PDB entry 7TIB | electron microscopy, 3.40 A resolution | chains C and F of the 10 polymer chains in the assembly

Chain C:
Name: Replication factor C subunit 3
Organism: Saccharomyces cerevisiae
UniProtKB: P38629 (RFC3_YEAST); residues 1-340 here = UniProt positions 1-340
Sequence (340 residues; numbered 1 to 340; the number before each row is that of its first residue):
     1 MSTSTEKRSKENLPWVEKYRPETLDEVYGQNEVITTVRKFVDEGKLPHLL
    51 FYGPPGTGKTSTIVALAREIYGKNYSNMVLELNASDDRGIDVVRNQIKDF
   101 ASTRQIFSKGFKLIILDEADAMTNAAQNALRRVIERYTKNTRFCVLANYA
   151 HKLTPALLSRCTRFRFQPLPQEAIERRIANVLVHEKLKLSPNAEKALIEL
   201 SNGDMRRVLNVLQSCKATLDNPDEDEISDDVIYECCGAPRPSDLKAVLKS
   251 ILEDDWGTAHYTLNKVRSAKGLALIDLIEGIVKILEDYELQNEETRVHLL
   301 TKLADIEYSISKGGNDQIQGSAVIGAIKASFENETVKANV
Unresolved in the structure: 1-8, 336-340
Bound ions: Mg2+: Thr60 (together with ATP-gamma-S)
Residues lining bound ligands:
  - ATP-gamma-S (AGS; phosphothiophosphoric acid-adenylate ester), molecule 1: Val16, Tyr19, Arg20, Pro21, Glu26, Val27, Tyr28, Pro54, Pro55, Gly56, Thr57, Gly58, Lys59, Thr60, Ser61, Asn148, Leu169, Arg177, Met205, Arg206, Leu209
  - ATP-gamma-S (AGS), molecule 2: Arg131, Glu135, Ala156, Arg160
Swiss-Prot annotation at these positions:
  - binding site (ATP): Val16 to Tyr19, Arg20, Tyr28, Gly53 to Ser61, Asn148, Arg206
  - modified residue: Ser2 (N-acetylserine)

Chain F:
Name: Proliferating cell nuclear antigen
Organism: Saccharomyces cerevisiae
UniProtKB: P15873 (PCNA_YEAST); residue numbers follow UniProt; this construct covers 1-258
Sequence (264 residues; numbered -5 to 258; the number before each row is that of its first residue; numbers below 1 keep their minus sign (Gly-5 is residue -5)):
    -5 GPHMASMLEAKFEEASLFKRIIDGFKDCVQLVNFQCKEDGIIAQAVDDSR
    45 VLLVSLEIGVEAFQEYRCDHPVTLGMDLTSLSKILRCGNNTDTLTLIADN
    95 TPDSIILLFEDTKKDRIAEYSLKLMDIDADFLKIEELQYDSTLSLPSSEF
   145 SKIVRDLSQLSDSINIMITKETIKFVADGDIGSGSVIIKPFVDMEHPETS
   195 IKLEMDQPVDLTFGAKYLLDIIKGSSLSDRVGIRLSSEAPALFQFDLKSG
   245 FLQFFLAPKFNDEE
Unresolved in the structure: -5 to 0, 256-258
Sequence notes: expression tag (-5 to 0)
Swiss-Prot annotation at these positions:
  - DNA-binding region: Arg61 to Arg80
  - cross-link (Glycyl lysine isopeptide (Lys-Gly)): Lys127 (interchain with G-Cter in SUMO), Lys164 (interchain with G-Cter in SUMO)

How chain C and chain F interact:
Pairs across the interface (32; chain C residue first):
  Asn74(C) with Leu126(F)
  Ser76(C) with Arg44(F)
  Asn77(C) with Asp124(F), hydrogen bond; Leu126(F)
  Val79(C) with Arg44(F)
  Leu80(C) with Arg44(F)
  Asn95(C) with Lys210(F)
  Gln96(C) with Asp42(F), hydrogen bond (side chain-backbone); Ser43(F)
  Asp99(C) with Lys210(F), salt bridge; Tyr211(F), hydrogen bond
  Phe100(C) with Ser43(F); Arg44(F)
  Ser102(C) with Lys253(F); Phe254(F), hydrogen bond (backbone-backbone)
  Thr103(C) with Val45(F); Ala251(F); Pro252(F); Lys253(F)
  Arg104(C) with Glu232(F), salt bridge; Ala251(F); Pro252(F), hydrogen bond (backbone-backbone); Phe254(F)
  Ile106(C) with Arg44(F); Val45(F); Leu46(F); Pro234(F)
  Phe107(C) with Leu47(F), hydrophobic; Leu126(F), hydrophobic
  Ser108(C) with Glu232(F)
  Lys109(C) with Glu232(F)
  Asn140(C) with Phe254(F)
Also at the interface, not in a pair above, chain C (19 interface residues in all): Lys112, Lys139
Also at the interface, not in a pair above, chain F (20 interface residues in all): Val40, Asp122, Ile128, Phe249

In short:
Chain C and chain F form an interface of 19 and 20 residues respectively; the contacts include 5 hydrogen
bonds and 2 salt bridges. Polar pairs include Asp99(C)-Lys210(F), Arg104(C)-Glu232(F) and Asn77(C)-Asp124(F).
Bound to chain C: ATP-gamma-S. UniProt lists 17 ATP-binding residues on chain C.
Chain C is Replication factor C subunit 3 and chain F is Proliferating cell nuclear antigen, both from
Saccharomyces cerevisiae; the structure, Structure of the yeast clamp loader (Replication Factor C RFC) bound
to the open sliding clamp ..., was determined by electron microscopy, deposited together with 7THJ, 7THV,
7TI8, 7TIC, 7TID and 7TKU.
